PDB entry 1CFF | solution NMR | chains A and B

== Chain A ==
Name: Calmodulin
From: Xenopus laevis
UniProt: P62155 (CALM_XENLA); residues 1-148 here correspond to UniProt positions 2-149 (UniProt number = residue number + 1)
Sequence (148 residues; numbered 1 to 148; the number before each row is that of its first residue):
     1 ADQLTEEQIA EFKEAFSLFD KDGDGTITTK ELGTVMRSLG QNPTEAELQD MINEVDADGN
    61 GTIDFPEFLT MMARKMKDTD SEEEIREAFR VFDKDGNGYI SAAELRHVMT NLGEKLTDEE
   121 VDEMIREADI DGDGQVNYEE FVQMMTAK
Bound ions: Ca2+ site 1: Asp20, Asp22, Asp24, Thr26, Glu31; Ca2+ site 2: Asp56, Asp58, Asn60, Thr62, Glu67; Ca2+ site 3: Asp93, Asp95, Asn97, Tyr99, Glu104; Ca2+ site 4: Asp129, Asp131, Asp133, Gln135, Glu140

== Chain B ==
Name: Calcium pump
Notes: EC 3.6.1.38; fragment: cam-binding domain
UniProt: P23634 (AT2B4_HUMAN); residues 1-20 here correspond to UniProt positions 1100-1119 (UniProt number = residue number + 1099)
Sequence (20 residues; each row starts with the number of its first residue):
     1 LRRGQILWFR GLNRIQTQIK
Sequence notes: engineered mutation Lys20 (Arg1119 in P62155)

== Chain A / chain B interface ==
Contacting residue pairs (20; chain A residue first):
  Ala88(A) - Leu12(B)
  Phe92(A) - Trp8(B)
  Phe92(A) - Leu12(B)
  Ile100(A) - Trp8(B)
  Leu105(A) - Trp8(B)
  Met109(A) - Trp8(B)
  Met109(A) - Gly11(B)
  Leu112(A) - Gly11(B)
  Leu112(A) - Leu12(B)
  Leu112(A) - Ile15(B)
  Glu114(A) - Leu7(B)
  Glu120(A) - Arg3(B)
  Met124(A) - Arg3(B)
  Met124(A) - Gly4(B)
  Met124(A) - Trp8(B)
  Ile125(A) - Trp8(B)
  Glu127(A) - Arg2(B)
  Phe141(A) - Trp8(B)
  Met144(A) - Phe9(B)
  Met145(A) - Phe9(B)
Also at the interface, not in a pair above, chain A (17 interface residues in all): Val91, Leu116, Ala128
Also at the interface, not in a pair above, chain B (12 interface residues in all): Gln5, Asn13, Arg14

== Overview ==
Chain A and chain B form an interface of 17 and 12 residues respectively. The Ca2+ site 1 is built by
Asp20(A), Asp22(A), Asp24(A), Thr26(A) and Glu31(A). The Ca2+ site 2 is built by Asp56(A), Asp58(A), Asn60(A),
Thr62(A) and Glu67(A).
Chain A is Calmodulin (Xenopus laevis) and chain B is Calcium pump; the structure, NMR solution structure of a
complex of calmodulin with a binding peptide of the CA2+-pump, was determined by solution NMR.
